7M0Z - chains A and B; structure by X-ray diffraction, 3.12 A resolution.

[Chain A]
Protein: Serine/threonine-protein kinase B-raf
Organism: Homo sapiens
Notes: EC 2.7.11.1
UniProt: P15056 (BRAF_HUMAN); numbering as in UniProt (aligned over 445-723)
Sequence (283 residues; numbered 441 to 723; the number before each row is that of its first residue):
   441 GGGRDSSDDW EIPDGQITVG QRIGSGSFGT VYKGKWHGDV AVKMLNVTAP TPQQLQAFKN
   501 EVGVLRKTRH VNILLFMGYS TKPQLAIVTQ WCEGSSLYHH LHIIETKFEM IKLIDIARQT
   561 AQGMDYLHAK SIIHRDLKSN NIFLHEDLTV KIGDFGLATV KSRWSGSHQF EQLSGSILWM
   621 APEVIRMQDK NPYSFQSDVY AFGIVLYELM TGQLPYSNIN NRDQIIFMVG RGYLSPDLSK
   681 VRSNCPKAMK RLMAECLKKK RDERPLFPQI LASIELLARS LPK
Unresolved in the structure: 441-448, 722-723
Construct notes: expression tag (441-444)
Metal / ion sites: Mg2+: Asn581, Asp594 (together with AMP-PNP)
Small-molecule neighbours:
  - AMP-PNP (ANP; phosphoaminophosphonic acid-adenylate ester): Ile463, Gly464, Ser465, Gly466, Ser467, Phe468, Gly469, Val471, Ala481, Lys483, Leu514, Thr529, Gln530, Trp531, Cys532, Ser536, His539, Asp576, Lys578, Asn580, Asn581, Phe583, Asp594
  - ch5126766 (CHU; N-(3-fluoro-4-{[4-methyl-2-oxo-7-(pyrimidin-2-yloxy)-2H-chromen-3-yl]methyl}pyridin-2-yl)-N'-methylsulfuric diamide): Asn660, Asn661, Arg662
Swiss-Prot annotation at these positions:
  - active site: Asp576 (Proton acceptor)
  - binding site (ATP): Ile463 to Val471, Lys483
  - modified residue: Ser446 (Phosphoserine), Ser447 (Phosphoserine), Arg671 (Omega-N-methylarginine)
  - cross-link: Lys578 (Glycyl lysine isopeptide (Lys-Gly) (interchain with G-Cter in ubiquitin))

[Chain B]
Protein: Dual specificity mitogen-activated protein kinase kinase 1
Organism: Homo sapiens
Notes: EC 2.7.12.2
UniProt: Q02750 (MP2K1_HUMAN); numbering as in UniProt (aligned over 1-393)
Sequence (397 residues; each row starts with the number of its first residue; numbers below 1 keep their minus sign (Gly-3 is residue -3)):
    -3 GGGRMPKKKP TPIQLNPAPD GSAVNGTSSA ETNLEALQKK LEELELDEQQ RKRLEAFLTQ
    57 KQKVGELKDD DFEKISELGA GNGGVVFKVS HKPSGLVMAR KLIHLEIKPA IRNQIIRELQ
   117 VLHECNSPYI VGFYGAFYSD GEISICMEHM DGGSLDQVLK KAGRIPEQIL GKVSIAVIKG
   177 LTYLREKHKI MHRDVKPSNI LVNSRGEIKL CDFGVSGQLI DAMANAFVGT RSYMSPERLQ
   237 GTHYSVQSDI WSMGLSLVEM AVGRYPIPPP DAKELELMFG CQVEGDAAET PPRPRTPGRP
   297 LSSYGMDSRP PMAIFELLDY IVNEPPPKLP SGVFSLEFQD FVNKCLIKNP AERADLKQLM
   357 VHAFIKRSDA EEVDFAGWLC STIGLNQPST PTHAAGV
Unresolved in the structure: -3 to 41, 275-306, 384-393
Construct notes: expression tag (-3 to 0); engineered mutation Ala218 (Ser in Q02750), Ala222 (Ser in Q02750)
Metal / ion sites: Mg2+: Asn195, Asp208 (together with AMP-PNP)
Small-molecule neighbours:
  - AMP-PNP (ANP; phosphoaminophosphonic acid-adenylate ester): Leu74, Gly75, Ala76, Gly77, Asn78, Gly79, Gly80, Val81, Val82, Ala95, Lys97, Met143, Glu144, His145, Met146, Gly149, Ser150, Asp152, Gln153, Lys192, Ser194, Asn195, Leu197, Asp208
  - ch5126766 (CHU; N-(3-fluoro-4-{[4-methyl-2-oxo-7-(pyrimidin-2-yloxy)-2H-chromen-3-yl]methyl}pyridin-2-yl)-N'-methylsulfuric diamide): Lys97, Leu115, Leu118, Ile126, Val127, Gly128, Phe129, Ile141, Met143, His188, Arg189, Asp190, Cys207, Asp208, Phe209, Gly210, Val211, Ser212, Leu215, Ile216, Met219, Arg234
Swiss-Prot annotation at these positions:
  - region: Glu270 to Pro307 (RAF1-binding)
  - active site: Asp190 (Proton acceptor)
  - binding site (ATP): Leu74 to Val82, Lys97, Met143 to Met146, Ser150 to Gln153, Lys192 to Asn195, Asp208
  - binding site (U0126): Lys97, Asp208 to Val211
  - binding site (K-252a): Glu144 to Met146, Ser194
  - site: Pro8, Ile9 (Cleavage)
  - modified residue: Thr286 (Phosphothreonine), Thr292 (Phosphothreonine), Ser298 (Phosphoserine)

[Chain A / chain B interface]
Pairs across the interface - 50 pairs, chain A then chain B:
  Gly466(A) with Phe223(B)
  Ser467(A) with Phe223(B)
  Tyr538(A) with Glu102(B); Asn221(B), hydrogen bond
  His539(A) with Glu102(B), salt bridge
  His542(A) with Lys104(B)
  Ile543(A) with Glu102(B); Ile103(B); Lys104(B)
  Glu545(A) with Lys104(B), salt bridge
  Lys578(A) with Phe223(B)
  Leu613(A) with Val224(B); Ile310(B), hydrophobic
  Ser614(A) with Val224(B)
  Gly615(A) with Phe223(B); Val224(B)
  Ser616(A) with Asn221(B), hydrogen bond; Phe223(B)
  Ile617(A) with Val224(B), hydrophobic
  Leu618(A) with Asn221(B)
  Trp619(A) with Asn221(B)
  Ile625(A) with Phe311(B)
  Arg626(A) with Phe311(B)
  Gln628(A) with Glu312(B)
  Leu654(A) with Asn221(B)
  Ser657(A) with Asp217(B)
  Asn660(A) with Ile216(B); Asp217(B); Ala220(B)
  Asn661(A) with Met230(B), hydrogen bond; Arg234(B)
  Arg662(A) with Phe223(B); Gly225(B)
  Asp663(A) with Ser228(B), hydrogen bond; Leu235(B); Leu314(B)
  Gln664(A) with Arg234(B); Leu235(B)
  Ile666(A) with Phe311(B); Leu314(B), hydrophobic
  Phe667(A) with Leu235(B); Phe311(B); Leu314(B); Asp315(B); Val318(B), hydrophobic
  Met668(A) with Leu235(B)
  Gly670(A) with Phe311(B)
  Arg671(A) with Phe311(B); Asp315(B), salt bridge; Asn319(B)
Also at the interface, not in a pair above, chain A (33 interface residues in all): Asn580, Met620, Ile659
Also at the interface, not in a pair above, chain B (27 interface residues in all): Asn78, Pro105, Ala222, Arg227, Gln236, Gly237

[In short]
33 residues of chain A face 27 of chain B across their interface; the contacts include 4 hydrogen bonds and 3
salt bridges. Polar pairs include His539(A)-Glu102(B), Glu545(A)-Lys104(B) and Arg671(A)-Asp315(B). Ch5126766
is bound between chain A and chain B. Chain A binds AMP-PNP.
Chain A is Serine/threonine-protein kinase B-raf and chain B is Dual specificity mitogen-activated protein
kinase kinase 1, both from Homo sapiens; the structure, Crystal structure of the BRAF:MEK1 kinases in complex
with AMPPNP and CH5126766, was determined by X-ray diffraction together with 6V2W, 7M0T, 7M0U, 7M0V, 7M0W,
7M0X and 7M0Y from the same study.
